8S0N - chains A and B; structure by X-ray diffraction, 2.30 A resolution.

[Chain A]
Protein: Transmembrane protease serine 2
Source organism: Homo sapiens
Notes: EC 3.4.21.122
UniProtKB: O15393 (TMPS2_HUMAN); residue numbers follow UniProt; this construct covers 107-492
Amino-acid sequence (397 residues; numbered 105 to 501; the number before each row is that of its first residue):
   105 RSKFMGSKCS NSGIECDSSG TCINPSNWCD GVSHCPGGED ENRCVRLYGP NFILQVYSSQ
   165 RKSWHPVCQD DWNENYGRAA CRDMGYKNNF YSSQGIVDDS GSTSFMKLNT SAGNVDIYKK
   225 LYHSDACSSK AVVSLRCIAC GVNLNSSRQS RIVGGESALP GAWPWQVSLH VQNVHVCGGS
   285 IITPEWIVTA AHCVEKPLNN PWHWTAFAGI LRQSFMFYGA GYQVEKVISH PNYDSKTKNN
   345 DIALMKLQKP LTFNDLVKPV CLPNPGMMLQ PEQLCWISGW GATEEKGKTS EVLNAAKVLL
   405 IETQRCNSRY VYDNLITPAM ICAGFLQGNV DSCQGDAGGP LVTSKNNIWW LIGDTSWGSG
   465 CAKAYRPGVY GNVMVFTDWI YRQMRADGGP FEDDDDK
Unresolved in the structure: 105-147, 213-223, 250-259, 493-501
Construct notes: expression tag (105-106, 493-501); engineered mutation Ala441 (Ser in O15393)
Disulfides: Cys172-Cys231, Cys185-Cys241, Cys244-Cys365, Cys281-Cys297, Cys410-Cys426, Cys437-Cys465
Swiss-Prot annotation at these positions:
  - active site (Charge relay system): His296, Asp345
  - binding site (Ca(2+)): Asn131, Asp134, Val136, Asp144, Glu145
  - site: Arg255, Ile256 (Cleavage)
  - glycosylation (N-linked (GlcNAc...) asparagine): Asn213, Asn249
What the authors report for this chain:
  - contacts within the chain: Ser272-His279, His279-Asp440
  - conformationally variable residues (loop rearrangement): Asp440
  - specificity-determining residues: Asp417, Tyr469 (by similarity / conservation)
  - catalytic residues: His296, Asp345 (citing earlier work)

[Chain B]
Protein: nanobody A07
Source organism: Vicugna pacos
Notes: antibody fragment or engineered binder
Amino-acid sequence (150 residues; row label = number of the first residue in the row; numbers below 1 keep their minus sign (Met-12 is residue -12)):
   -12 MGSSHHHHHH SSGGGQVQLV ESGGGLVQPG GSLRLSCTSS GSPLEHYDII WFRQAPGRER
    48 EGVSSITTSG GHTNYADSVK DRFTISRDNA KNVVYLQMNS LKPEDTAVYY CAGRVGGRRN
   108 WIVPLDGYDN AYWGQGTQVT VSSGGGSCSA
Unresolved in the structure: -12 to 1, 132-137

[How chain A and chain B interact]
Contacting residue pairs - 51 pairs, chain A then chain B:
  Val275(A) - Trp108(B)  hydrophobic
  Gln276(A) - Trp108(B)
  His279(A) - Asn107(B)
  Val280(A) - Arg106(B)
  Val280(A) - Asn107(B)  hydrogen bond (backbone-backbone)
  Val280(A) - Trp108(B)  hydrophobic
  Cys281(A) - Arg106(B)
  His296(A) - Gly104(B)
  His296(A) - Arg105(B)  hydrogen bond (side chain-backbone)
  His296(A) - Arg106(B)  hydrogen bond (backbone-side chain)
  Cys297(A) - Arg106(B)  hydrogen bond (backbone-side chain)
  Glu299(A) - Arg101(B)  salt bridge
  Glu299(A) - Arg106(B)  hydrogen bond (backbone-side chain)
  Lys300(A) - Arg106(B)  hydrogen bond (backbone-side chain)
  Lys300(A) - Pro111(B)
  Pro301(A) - Arg106(B)
  Pro301(A) - Trp108(B)
  Pro301(A) - Pro111(B)
  Leu302(A) - Arg106(B)
  Leu302(A) - Trp108(B)
  Asp338(A) - Asn117(B)
  Ser339(A) - Arg101(B)
  Ser339(A) - Asn117(B)  hydrogen bond
  Lys340(A) - Arg101(B)
  Lys340(A) - Val102(B)  hydrogen bond (backbone-backbone)
  Lys340(A) - Asn117(B)
  Lys340(A) - Ala118(B)
  Lys340(A) - Tyr119(B)
  Thr341(A) - Val102(B)
  Thr341(A) - Tyr119(B)
  Lys342(A) - Val102(B)  hydrogen bond (side chain-backbone)
  Lys342(A) - Gly104(B)
  Thr393(A) - Asn107(B)
  Tyr416(A) - His33(B)
  Asp417(A) - Gly2(B)  hydrogen bond (backbone-backbone)
  Asp417(A) - Gly28(B)
  Leu419(A) - His33(B)
  Leu419(A) - Tyr34(B)
  Cys437(A) - Arg105(B)
  Gly439(A) - Arg105(B)  hydrogen bond (backbone-side chain)
  Ala441(A) - Arg105(B)
  Ala441(A) - Arg106(B)
  Thr459(A) - Arg105(B)
  Ser460(A) - Gly104(B)
  Ser460(A) - Arg105(B)
  Trp461(A) - Val102(B)  hydrophobic
  Trp461(A) - Gly103(B)
  Gly462(A) - Arg105(B)
  Ser463(A) - Thr55(B)  hydrogen bond
  Arg470(A) - Glu32(B)  salt bridge
  Arg470(A) - His33(B)
Other interface residues (no listed pair), chain A (32 interface residues in all): Val298, Val415, Cys465
Other interface residues (no listed pair), chain B (21 interface residues in all): Ser29, Pro30, Ser56
From the paper, about this interface:
  - epitope / paratope residues, chain A: Ser463(A)

[Overview]
32 residues of chain A and 21 residues of chain B are in contact, with 12 hydrogen bonds and 2 salt bridges.
Among the polar pairs are Glu299(A)-Arg101(B), Arg470(A)-Glu32(B) and His296(A)-Arg105(B). UniProt lists
active-site residues His296(A) and Asp345(A) and 5 Ca2+-binding residues on chain A. The paper reports
catalytic residues His296(A) and Asp345(A); the epitope/paratope residue Ser463(A).
Here chain A is Transmembrane protease serine 2 (Homo sapiens) and chain B is nanobody A07 (Vicugna pacos).
Entry 8S0N (Crystal structure of the TMPRSS2 zymogen in complex with the nanobody A07) was determined by X-ray
diffraction together with 8S0L and 8S0M from the same study.
